Entry 7AT8 (electron microscopy, 4.40 A resolution (low resolution: residue-level contacts below are approximate; hydrogen-bond / salt-bridge calls are withheld)); this record covers chains K and U of the 12 polymer chains in the assembly.

[Chain K]
Molecule: Histone H2B 1.1
Source organism: Xenopus laevis
UniProtKB: P02281 (H2B11_XENLA); residues 1-122 here correspond to UniProt positions 5-126 (UniProt number = residue number + 4)
Amino-acid sequence (122 residues; each row starts with the number of its first residue):
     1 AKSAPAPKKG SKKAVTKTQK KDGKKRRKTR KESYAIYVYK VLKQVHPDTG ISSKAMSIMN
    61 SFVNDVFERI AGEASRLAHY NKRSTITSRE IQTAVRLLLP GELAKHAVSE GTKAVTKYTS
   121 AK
Not modelled in the structure: 1-28, 122
Sequence notes: conflict Thr29 (Ser33 in P02281)
UniProt features mapped onto this chain:
  - modified residue: Lys2 (N6-acetyllysine), Lys9 (N6-acetyllysine), Ser11 (Phosphoserine), Lys12 (N6-acetyllysine), Lys17 (N6-acetyllysine)
  - glycosylation: Ser109 (O-linked (GlcNAc) serine)
  - cross-link: Lys117 (Glycyl lysine isopeptide (Lys-Gly) (interchain with G-Cter in ubiquitin))

[Chain U]
Molecule: Widom601 DNA plus linker
Source organism: synthetic construct
Sequence (156 nucleotides; each row starts with the number of its first residue; numbers below 1 keep their minus sign (DA-77 is residue -77)):
   -77 ATACAGGATG TATATATATC TGACACGTGC CTGGAGACTA GGGAGTAATC CCCTTGGCGG
   -17 TTAAAACGCG GGGGACAGCG CGTACGTGCG TTTAAGCGGT GCTAGAGCTG TCTACGACCA
    43 ATTGAGCGGC CTCGGCACCG GGATTCTCCA GTATGA

[How chain K and chain U interact]
Residue-residue contacts (11):
  Thr29(K) with DC30(U)
  Tyr39(K) with DC-52(U)
  Gly50(K) with DA-53(U)
  Ile51(K) with DC-54(U); DA-53(U)
  Ser52(K) with DC-54(U)
  Ser53(K) with DC-54(U)
  Arg83(K) with DA-34(U); DG-33(U)
  Ser84(K) with DA-34(U)
  Thr85(K) with DA-34(U)
Interface residues without a listed pair, chain U (7 interface residues in all): DG-35

[In short]
9 residues of chain K and 7 residues of chain U are in contact.
Chain K is Histone H2B 1.1 (Xenopus laevis) and chain U is Widom601 DNA plus linker (synthetic construct); the
structure, Histone H3 recognition by nucleosome-bound PRC2 subunit EZH2, was determined by electron
microscopy.
